8PWU - chains A and B; structure by X-ray diffraction, 3.15 A resolution.

[Chain A]
Protein: Reticulocyte-binding protein homolog 5
Organism: Plasmodium falciparum 3D7
UniProt: Q8IFM5 (RH5_PLAF7); the construct lacks a stretch of the UniProt sequence and is renumbered around it, so the offset changes along the chain: 140-240 = UniProt 140-240; 290-297 = UniProt 241-248; 298-526 = UniProt 298-526
Chain sequence (338 residues; each row starts with the number of its first residue; note: 49 numbers in that range are skipped by the numbering (no residue carries them; nothing is unmodelled there)):
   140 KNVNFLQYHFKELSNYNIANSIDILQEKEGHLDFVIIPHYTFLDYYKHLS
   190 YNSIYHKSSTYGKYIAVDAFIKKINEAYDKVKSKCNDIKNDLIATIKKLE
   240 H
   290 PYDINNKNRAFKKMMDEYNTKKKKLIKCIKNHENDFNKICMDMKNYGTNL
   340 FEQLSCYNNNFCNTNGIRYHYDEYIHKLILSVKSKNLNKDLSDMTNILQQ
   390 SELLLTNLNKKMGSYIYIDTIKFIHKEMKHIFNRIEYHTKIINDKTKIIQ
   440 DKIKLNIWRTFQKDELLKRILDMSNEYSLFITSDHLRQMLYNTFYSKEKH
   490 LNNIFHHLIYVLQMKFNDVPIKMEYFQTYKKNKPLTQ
Not modelled in the structure: 140-157, 290-301, 507-526
Disulfides: Cys-224/Cys-317, Cys-345/Cys-351
Differences from the reference sequence: engineered mutation Tyr-203 (Cys in Q8IFM5), Ala-216 (Thr in Q8IFM5), Ala-299 (Thr in Q8IFM5)
UniProt features mapped onto this chain:
  - site: Lys-140, Asn-141 (Cleavage)
  - glycosylation: Asn-214 (N-linked (GlcNAc...) asparagine)

[Chain B]
Protein: monoclonal antibody MAD10-255
Organism: Homo sapiens
Notes: antibody fragment or engineered binder
Chain sequence (250 residues; numbered 1 to 250; the number before each row is that of its first residue):
     1 QVQLQESGPGLVKPSETLSLTCTVSGGSISTYYWSWIRQPPGKGLEWLGY
    51 IYHSGSTDYNPSLESRVTISVDTSRTRFSLRLRSVTAADTAVYYCARSTT
   101 MIQQYFDYWGRGTLVTVSSGGGGSGGGGSGGGGSDIQMTQSPSSLSASLG
   151 DRVTITCQASQGISNSLNWYQQKPGKAPKVLIYDASNLETGVPSRFSGSG
   201 SGTDFTFTITSLQPEDIATYYCQQYHYLPLTFGGGTKLEIKGTKHHHHHH
Not modelled in the structure: 118-135, 242-250
Disulfides: Cys-22/Cys-95, Cys-157/Cys-222

[How chain A and chain B interact]
Residue-residue contacts (30):
  Lys-202(A) / Thr-190(B)
  Phe-209(A) / Ile-102(B)  hydrophobic
  Phe-209(A) / Gln-103(B)
  Lys-212(A) / Ile-102(B)  hydrogen bond (side chain-backbone)
  Lys-212(A) / Asp-184(B)  salt bridge
  Lys-212(A) / Tyr-225(B)  hydrogen bond
  Ile-213(A) / Ile-102(B)  hydrophobic
  Ala-216(A) / Ile-102(B)  hydrophobic
  Lys-327(A) / His-53(B)
  Met-330(A) / Thr-31(B)
  Met-330(A) / His-53(B)
  Asp-331(A) / Tyr-33(B)  hydrogen bond
  Asp-331(A) / His-53(B)  salt bridge
  Asp-331(A) / Thr-100(B)
  Asp-331(A) / Met-101(B)  hydrogen bond (side chain-backbone)
  Asp-331(A) / Ile-102(B)  hydrogen bond (side chain-backbone)
  Lys-333(A) / Ser-30(B)
  Lys-333(A) / Thr-31(B)  hydrogen bond
  Asn-334(A) / Thr-31(B)  hydrogen bond
  Asn-334(A) / Tyr-32(B)
  Asn-334(A) / Tyr-33(B)
  Asn-334(A) / His-53(B)
  Asn-334(A) / Thr-99(B)  hydrogen bond (side chain-backbone)
  Tyr-335(A) / Gln-103(B)
  Thr-337(A) / Tyr-32(B)
  Asn-338(A) / Tyr-32(B)  hydrogen bond (backbone-side chain)
  Asn-338(A) / Arg-97(B)
  Asn-338(A) / Asp-107(B)  hydrogen bond
  Glu-341(A) / Ser-28(B)
  Glu-341(A) / Tyr-32(B)  hydrogen bond
Also at the interface, not in a pair above, chain A (17 interface residues in all): Ala-205, Ile-328, Gln-342
Also at the interface, not in a pair above, chain B (20 interface residues in all): Tyr-52, Tyr-108, Asn-165, Tyr-183
Interface features reported in the paper:
  - epitope / paratope residues, chain A: Phe-209(A), Lys-212(A), Asp-331(A), Asn-334(A), Asn-338(A), Glu-341(A)

[In short]
The interface between chain A and chain B involves 17 residues on one side and 20 on the other, with 11
hydrogen bonds and 2 salt bridges. Polar pairs include Lys-212(A)/Asp-184(B), Asp-331(A)/His-53(B) and
Lys-212(A)/Ile-102(B). From the paper: epitope/paratope residues Phe-209(A), Lys-212(A) and Asp-331(A) among
others.
Here chain A is Reticulocyte-binding protein homolog 5 (Plasmodium falciparum 3D7) and chain B is monoclonal
antibody MAD10-255 (Homo sapiens). Entry 8PWU (PfRH5 bound to monoclonal antibody MAD10-255) was determined by
X-ray diffraction, deposited together with 8PWV, 8PWW, 8PWX and 8Q5D.
